7EY7 - chains v and A of the 42 polymer chains in the assembly; structure by electron microscopy, 4.30 A resolution (low resolution: residue-level contacts below are approximate; hydrogen-bond / salt-bridge calls are withheld).

[Chain v]
Protein: Tail tubular protein gp12
Organism: Escherichia phage T7
UniProtKB: P03747 (TUBE2_BPT7); numbering as in UniProt (aligned over 1-794)
Amino-acid sequence (794 residues; numbered 1 to 794; the number before each row is that of its first residue):
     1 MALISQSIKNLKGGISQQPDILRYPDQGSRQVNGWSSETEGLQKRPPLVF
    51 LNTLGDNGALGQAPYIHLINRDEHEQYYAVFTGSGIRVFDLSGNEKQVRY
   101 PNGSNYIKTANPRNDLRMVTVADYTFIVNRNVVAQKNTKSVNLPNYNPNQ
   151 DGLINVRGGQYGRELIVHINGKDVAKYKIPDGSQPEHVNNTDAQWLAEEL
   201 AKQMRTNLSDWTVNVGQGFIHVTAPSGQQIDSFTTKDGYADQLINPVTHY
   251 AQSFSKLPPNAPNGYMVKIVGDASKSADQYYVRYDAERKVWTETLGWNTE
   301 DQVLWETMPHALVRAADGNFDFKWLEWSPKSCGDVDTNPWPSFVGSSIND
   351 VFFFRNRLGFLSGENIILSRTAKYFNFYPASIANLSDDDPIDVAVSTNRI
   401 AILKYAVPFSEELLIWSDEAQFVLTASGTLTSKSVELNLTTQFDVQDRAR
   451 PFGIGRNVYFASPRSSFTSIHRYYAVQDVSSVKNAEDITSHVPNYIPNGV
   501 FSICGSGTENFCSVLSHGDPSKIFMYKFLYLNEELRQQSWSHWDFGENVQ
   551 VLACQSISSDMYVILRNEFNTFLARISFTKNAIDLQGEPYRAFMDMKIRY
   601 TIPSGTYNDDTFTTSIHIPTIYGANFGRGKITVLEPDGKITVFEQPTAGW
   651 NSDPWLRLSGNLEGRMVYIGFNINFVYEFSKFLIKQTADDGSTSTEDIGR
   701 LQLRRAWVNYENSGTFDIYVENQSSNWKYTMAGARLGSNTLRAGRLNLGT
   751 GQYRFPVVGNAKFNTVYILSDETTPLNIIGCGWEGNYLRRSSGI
Unresolved in the structure: 1, 791-794

[Chain A]
Protein: Internal virion protein gp14
Organism: Escherichia phage T7
UniProtKB: P03724 (GP14_BPT7); residue numbers follow UniProt; this construct covers 1-196
Amino-acid sequence (196 residues; numbered 1 to 196; the number before each row is that of its first residue):
     1 MCWAAAIPIAISGAQAISGQNAQAKMIAAQTAAGRRQAMEIMRQTNIQNA
    51 DLSLQARSKLEEASAELTSQNMQKVQAIGSIRAAIGESMLEGSSMDRIKR
   101 VTEGQFIREANMVTENYRRDYQAIFAQQLGGTQSAASQIDEIYKSEQKQK
   151 SKLQMVLDPLAIMGSSAASAYASGAFDSKSTTKAPIVAAKGTKTGR
Unresolved in the structure: 1-37, 140-196

[How chain v and chain A interact]
Pairs across the interface - 50 pairs, chain v then chain A:
  Gln160(v) with Ala126(A); Leu129(A)
  Arg163(v) with Leu129(A); Gln133(A)
  Tyr239(v) with Phe125(A); Leu129(A)
  Ala240(v) with Gln122(A)
  Gln242(v) with Gln122(A)
  Gln252(v) with Asn111(A)
  Ser253(v) with Asn111(A)
  Phe254(v) with Met112(A)
  Ser255(v) with Glu115(A); Arg119(A)
  Lys256(v) with Glu115(A)
  Gly271(v) with Ile107(A)
  Lys275(v) with Glu103(A)
  Ser276(v) with Arg100(A)
  Ala277(v) with Arg100(A); Glu103(A); Gly104(A)
  Asp278(v) with Gly104(A); Ile107(A); Arg108(A)
  Pro339(v) with Ser93(A)
  Glu364(v) with Glu91(A)
  Pro379(v) with Arg97(A)
  Ser381(v) with Arg97(A)
  Ile382(v) with Val101(A)
  Asn384(v) with Arg97(A); Arg108(A)
  Leu385(v) with Arg97(A); Ile98(A); Val101(A)
  Asp389(v) with Arg97(A)
  Pro390(v) with Ser94(A)
  Ile391(v) with Ser94(A)
  Asp392(v) with Gly92(A); Ser93(A); Ser94(A)
  Val393(v) with Leu90(A); Met95(A)
  Ala394(v) with Met89(A); Leu90(A); Glu91(A)
  Val395(v) with Glu91(A)
  Ser396(v) with Glu91(A)
  Ser432(v) with Ser94(A); Met95(A)
  Lys433(v) with Ile98(A)
  Leu437(v) with Leu90(A)
Other interface residues (no listed pair), chain v (41 interface residues in all): Asp336, Thr337, Ala383, Ser386, Thr397, Val435, Glu436, Leu439
Other interface residues (no listed pair), chain A (27 interface residues in all): Lys74, Ser88, Gly130

[Summary]
Chain v and chain A form an interface of 41 and 27 residues respectively.
Chain v is Tail tubular protein gp12 and chain A is Internal virion protein gp14, both from Escherichia phage
T7; the structure, bacteriophage T7 tail complex, was determined by electron microscopy (same publication as
7EY6, 7EY8, 7EY9 and 7EYB).
